Entry 1RRS (X-ray diffraction, 2.40 A resolution); this record covers chains B and A of the 3 polymer chains in the assembly.

== Chain B ==
Molecule: 11-nt DNA strand
Sequence (11 nucleotides; row label = number of the first residue in the row):
     1 AAGACGTGGA C
Modified positions: 8OG (8-oxo-2'-deoxy-guanosine-5'-monophosphate) at position 6

== Chain A ==
Name: MutY
From: Geobacillus stearothermophilus
Notes: EC 3.2.2.-; engineered mutation(s): D144N, F347S, K357E
UniProtKB: P83847 (P83847_BACST); residue numbers follow UniProt; this construct covers 1-366
Amino-acid sequence (369 residues; each row starts with the number of its first residue; numbers below 1 keep their minus sign (Gly-2 is residue -2)):
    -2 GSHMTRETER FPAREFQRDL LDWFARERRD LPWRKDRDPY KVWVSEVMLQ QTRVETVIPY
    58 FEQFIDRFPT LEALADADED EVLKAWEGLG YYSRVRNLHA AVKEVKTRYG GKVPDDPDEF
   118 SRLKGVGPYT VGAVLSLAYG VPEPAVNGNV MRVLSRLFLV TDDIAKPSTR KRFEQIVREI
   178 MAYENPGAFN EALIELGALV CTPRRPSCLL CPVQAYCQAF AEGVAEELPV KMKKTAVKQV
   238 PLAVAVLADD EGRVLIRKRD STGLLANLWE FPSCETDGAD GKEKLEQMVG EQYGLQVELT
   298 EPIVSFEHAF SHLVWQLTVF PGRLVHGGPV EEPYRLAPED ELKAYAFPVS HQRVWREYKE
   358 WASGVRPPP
Not modelled in the structure: -2 to 8, 231-233, 288-291, 361-366
Ion coordination: Ca2+: Ser118, Val123; 4Fe-4S cluster Fe: Cys198, Cys205, Cys208, Cys214
Residues lining bound ligands: 4Fe-4S cluster (SF4): Arg153, Leu154, Val197, Cys198, Pro203, Ser204, Cys205, Cys208, Val210, Gln211, Cys214, Phe217, Ala222
UniProt features mapped onto this chain:
  - active site: Glu43 (Proton donor/acceptor)
  - binding site (DNA): Trp30, Arg31, Gln48, Thr49, Leu86 to Tyr88, Tyr126, Glu188, Ser308
  - binding site ([4Fe-4S] cluster): Cys198, Cys205, Cys208, Cys214
  - mutagenesis: Glu43 (E43Q: Loss of catalytic activity)

== Chain B / chain A interface ==
Pairs across the interface - 27 pairs, chain B then chain A:
  DA4(B) with His309(A), sugar contact
  DC5(B) with Tyr88(A), hydrogen bond to the base; Gly260(A), phosphate contact; Leu261(A), hydrogen bond to the phosphate; Ser308(A), base contact; His309(A), salt bridge to the phosphate
  8OG_6(B) with Gln48(A), hydrogen bond to the base; Thr49(A), hydrogen bond to the base; Leu86(A), hydrogen bond to the base; Gly87(A), sugar contact; Tyr88(A), stacking on the base; Tyr89(A), hydrogen bond to the phosphate; Arg91(A), base contact; Leu261(A), phosphate contact; Leu262(A), hydrogen bond to the phosphate; Phe307(A), base contact; Ser308(A), hydrogen bond to the base
  DT7(B) with Gly85(A), sugar contact; Gly87(A), sugar contact; Tyr89(A), hydrogen bond to the phosphate; His305(A), salt bridge to the phosphate; Ala306(A), base contact; Phe307(A), base contact; Ser308(A), base contact; Pro345(A), phosphate contact; Val346(A), hydrogen bond to the phosphate
  DG8(B) with Val346(A), phosphate contact
Interface residues without a listed pair, chain B (6 interface residues in all): DG9
Interface residues without a listed pair, chain A (22 interface residues in all): Gln47, Thr53, Ser90, Ser347

== Overview ==
Chain B and chain A form an interface of 6 and 22 residues respectively, with 10 hydrogen bonds, 2 salt
bridges and 1 aromatic stacking contact. Among the polar pairs are DC5(B)-Tyr88(A), 8OG_6(B)-Gln48(A) and
8OG_6(B)-Thr49(A). Chain A binds 4Fe-4S cluster.
Here chain B is an 11-nt DNA strand and chain A is MutY (Geobacillus stearothermophilus). Entry 1RRS (MutY
adenine glycosylase in complex with DNA containing an abasic site) was determined by X-ray diffraction,
deposited together with 1VRL and 1RRQ.
